PDB entry 2H7G | X-ray diffraction, 1.90 A resolution | chains Y and X of the 3 polymer chains in the assembly

# Chain Y
Molecule: 12-nt DNA strand
Sequence (12 nucleotides; numbered 501 to 512; the number before each row is that of its first residue):
   501 TTGTCGCCCTTA

# Chain X
Protein: DNA topoisomerase 1
Source organism: Variola virus
Notes: EC 5.99.1.2
UniProtKB: P32989 (TOP1_VARV); residues 1-314 here = UniProt positions 1-314
Chain sequence (314 residues; row label = number of the first residue in the row):
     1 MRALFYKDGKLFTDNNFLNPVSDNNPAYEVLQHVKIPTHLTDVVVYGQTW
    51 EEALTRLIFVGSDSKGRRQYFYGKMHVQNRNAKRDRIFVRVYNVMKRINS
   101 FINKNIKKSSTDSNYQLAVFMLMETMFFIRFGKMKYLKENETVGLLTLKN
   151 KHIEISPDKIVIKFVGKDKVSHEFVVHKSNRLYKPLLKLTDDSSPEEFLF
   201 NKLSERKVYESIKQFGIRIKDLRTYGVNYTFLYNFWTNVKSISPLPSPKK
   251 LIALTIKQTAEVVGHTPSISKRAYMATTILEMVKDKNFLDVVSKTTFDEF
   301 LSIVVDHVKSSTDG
Not modelled in the structure: 313-314
Differences from the reference sequence: engineered mutation Ser100 (Cys in P32989), Ser211 (Cys in P32989)
From the paper describing this entry:
  - binding site for the 12-nt DNA strand (chain Y): Tyr70, Tyr72, His76, Arg80, Arg130, Lys135, Lys167, Arg206, Arg223, His265
  - contacts within the chain: Lys65-Glu139 (salt bridge), Glu124-Ile129
  - conformationally variable residues (domain motion, helix shift, order/disorder transition): Lys133 to Val143, Gly264 to Phe288
  - binding site for the 14-nt DNA strand: Gln69, Gly132, Lys133, Tyr136, Asp168, Tyr209
  - specificity-determining residues: Arg80, Lys167 (proposed by the authors, not directly observed)
  - mutagenesis - Q69A, K133A (3-fold), K135A (2-fold), D168A (60-fold): decreased catalytic activity
  - catalytic residues: Arg130, Arg223, His265
  - catalytic residues: Lys167 (citing earlier work)
  - mutagenesis - C100S/C211S, E124A, E124Q: unchanged catalytic activity

# Chain Y / chain X interface
Pairs across the interface (21; chain Y residue first):
  DT502(Y) - Arg206(X)  base contact
  DG503(Y) - Arg206(X)  hydrogen bond to the base
  DT504(Y) - Glu205(X)  base contact
  DC505(Y) - Lys138(X)  salt bridge to the phosphate
  DG506(Y) - Lys133(X)  base contact
  DG506(Y) - Lys135(X)  hydrogen bond to the base
  DC507(Y) - Tyr70(X)  sugar contact
  DC508(Y) - Tyr70(X)  hydrogen bond to the phosphate
  DC508(Y) - Tyr72(X)  sugar contact
  DC509(Y) - Tyr70(X)  base contact
  DC509(Y) - Tyr72(X)  hydrogen bond to the phosphate
  DT510(Y) - Tyr72(X)  base contact
  DT510(Y) - His76(X)  salt bridge to the phosphate
  DT510(Y) - Arg80(X)  salt bridge to the phosphate
  DT510(Y) - Lys220(X)  hydrogen bond to the phosphate
  DT511(Y) - Arg80(X)  base contact
  DT511(Y) - Lys167(X)  hydrogen bond to the base
  DT511(Y) - Lys220(X)  salt bridge to the phosphate
  DA512(Y) - Arg130(X)  salt bridge to the phosphate
  DA512(Y) - Arg223(X)  salt bridge to the phosphate
  DA512(Y) - His265(X)  salt bridge to the phosphate
Other interface residues (no listed pair), chain X (18 interface residues in all): Leu57, Arg68, Ser204, Thr224

# In short
Chain Y and chain X form an interface of 11 and 18 residues respectively, with 6 hydrogen bonds and 7 salt
bridges. Among the polar pairs are DG503(Y)-Arg206(X), DG506(Y)-Lys135(X) and DT511(Y)-Lys167(X). The paper
reports catalytic residues Arg130(X), Arg223(X) and His265(X) among others; Q69A, K133A and K135A of chain X,
among others, reduce catalytic activity; 7 substitutions were tested in all.
Here chain Y is a 12-nt DNA strand and chain X is DNA topoisomerase 1 (Variola virus). Entry 2H7G (Structure
of variola topoisomerase non-covalently bound to DNA) was determined by X-ray diffraction together with 2H7F
from the same study.
